Entry 7ML4 (electron microscopy, 3.10 A resolution); this record covers chains B and P of the 31 polymer chains in the assembly.

== Chain B ==
Name: DNA-directed RNA polymerase subunit beta
Source organism: Saccharomyces cerevisiae
Notes: EC 2.7.7.6
UniProtKB: A0A6A5Q4H2 (A0A6A5Q4H2_YEASX); numbering as in UniProt (aligned over 1-1224)
Sequence (1224 residues; numbered 1 to 1224; the number before each row is that of its first residue):
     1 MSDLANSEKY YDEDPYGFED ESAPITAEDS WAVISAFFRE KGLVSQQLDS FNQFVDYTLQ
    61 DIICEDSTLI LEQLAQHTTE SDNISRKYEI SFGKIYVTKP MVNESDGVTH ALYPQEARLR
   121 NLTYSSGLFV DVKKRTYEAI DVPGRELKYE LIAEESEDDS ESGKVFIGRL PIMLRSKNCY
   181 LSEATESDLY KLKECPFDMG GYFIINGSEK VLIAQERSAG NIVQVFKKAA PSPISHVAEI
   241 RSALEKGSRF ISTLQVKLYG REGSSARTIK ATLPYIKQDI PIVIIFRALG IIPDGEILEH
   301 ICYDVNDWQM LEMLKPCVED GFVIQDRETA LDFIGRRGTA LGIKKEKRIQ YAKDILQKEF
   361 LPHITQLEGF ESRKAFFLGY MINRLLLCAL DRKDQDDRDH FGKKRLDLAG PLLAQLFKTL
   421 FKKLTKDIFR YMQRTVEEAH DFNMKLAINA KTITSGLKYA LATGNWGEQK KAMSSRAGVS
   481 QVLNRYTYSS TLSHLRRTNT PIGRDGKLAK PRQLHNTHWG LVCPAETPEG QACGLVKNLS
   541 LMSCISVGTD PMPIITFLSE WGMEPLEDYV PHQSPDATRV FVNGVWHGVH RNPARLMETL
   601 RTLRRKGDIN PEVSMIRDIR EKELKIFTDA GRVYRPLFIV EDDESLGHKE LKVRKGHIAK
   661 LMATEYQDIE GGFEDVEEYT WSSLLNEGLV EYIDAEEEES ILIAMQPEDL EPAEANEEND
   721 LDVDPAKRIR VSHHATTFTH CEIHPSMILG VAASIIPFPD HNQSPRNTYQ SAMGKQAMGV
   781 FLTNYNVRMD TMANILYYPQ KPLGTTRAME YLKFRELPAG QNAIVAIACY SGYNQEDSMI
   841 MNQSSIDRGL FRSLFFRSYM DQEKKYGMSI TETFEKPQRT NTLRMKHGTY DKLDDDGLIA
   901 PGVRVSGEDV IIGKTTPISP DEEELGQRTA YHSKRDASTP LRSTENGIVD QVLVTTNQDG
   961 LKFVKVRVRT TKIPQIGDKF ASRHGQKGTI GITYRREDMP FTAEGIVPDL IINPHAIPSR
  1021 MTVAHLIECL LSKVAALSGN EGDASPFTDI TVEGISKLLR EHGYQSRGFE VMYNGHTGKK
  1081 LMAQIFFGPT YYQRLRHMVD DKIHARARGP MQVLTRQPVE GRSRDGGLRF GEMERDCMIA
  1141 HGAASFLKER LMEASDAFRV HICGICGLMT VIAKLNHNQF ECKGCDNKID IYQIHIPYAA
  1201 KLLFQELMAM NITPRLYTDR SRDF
Unresolved in the structure: 1-19, 71-88, 142-163, 336-344, 438-445, 503-508, 669-677, 716-721, 920-932
Metal / ion sites: Zn2+: Cys-1163, Cys-1166, Cys-1182, Cys-1185

== Chain P ==
Molecule: 5-nt RNA strand
Sequence (5 nucleotides; numbered 6 to 10; the number before each row is that of its first residue):
     6 GAGGA
Metal / ion sites: Mg2+: A10 (shared with 3 residues of chain A)

== Interface between chain B and chain P ==
Residue-residue contacts (9; chain B residue first):
  Gln-481(B) / G6(P)  hydrogen bond to the sugar
  Val-482(B) / G6(P)  base contact
  Gln-776(B) / G8(P)  phosphate contact
  Gln-776(B) / G9(P)  hydrogen bond to the phosphate
  Lys-979(B) / G9(P)  hydrogen bond to the phosphate
  Lys-979(B) / A10(P)  salt bridge to the phosphate
  Lys-987(B) / A10(P)  salt bridge to the phosphate
  Arg-1096(B) / G8(P)  hydrogen bond to the sugar
  His-1097(B) / G9(P)  sugar contact
Also at the interface, not in a pair above, chain B (8 interface residues in all): Met-773
Also at the interface, not in a pair above, chain P (5 interface residues in all): A7

== In short ==
8 residues of chain B and 5 residues of chain P are in contact, with 4 hydrogen bonds and 2 salt bridges.
Among the polar pairs are Gln-481(B)/G6(P), Arg-1096(B)/G8(P) and Gln-776(B)/G9(P). The Zn2+ site is built by
Cys-1163(B), Cys-1166(B), Cys-1182(B) and Cys-1185(B).
Here chain B is DNA-directed RNA polymerase subunit beta (Saccharomyces cerevisiae) and chain P is a 5-nt RNA
strand. Entry 7ML4 (RNA polymerase II initially transcribing complex (ITC)) was determined by electron
microscopy together with 7MEI, 7MK9, 7MKA, 7ML0, 7ML1, 7ML2 and 7ML3 from the same study.
